Entry 7XOD (electron microscopy, 3.27 A resolution); this record covers chains B and R of the 12 polymer chains in the assembly.

== Chain B ==
Molecule: Spike glycoprotein
Organism: Severe acute respiratory syndrome coronavirus 2
UniProtKB: P0DTC2 (SPIKE_SARS2); aligned to UniProt positions 1-1270 over residues 4-1273 (the alignment contains insertions or deletions, so no single offset holds)
Amino-acid sequence (1270 residues; numbered 4 to 1273; the number before each row is that of its first residue):
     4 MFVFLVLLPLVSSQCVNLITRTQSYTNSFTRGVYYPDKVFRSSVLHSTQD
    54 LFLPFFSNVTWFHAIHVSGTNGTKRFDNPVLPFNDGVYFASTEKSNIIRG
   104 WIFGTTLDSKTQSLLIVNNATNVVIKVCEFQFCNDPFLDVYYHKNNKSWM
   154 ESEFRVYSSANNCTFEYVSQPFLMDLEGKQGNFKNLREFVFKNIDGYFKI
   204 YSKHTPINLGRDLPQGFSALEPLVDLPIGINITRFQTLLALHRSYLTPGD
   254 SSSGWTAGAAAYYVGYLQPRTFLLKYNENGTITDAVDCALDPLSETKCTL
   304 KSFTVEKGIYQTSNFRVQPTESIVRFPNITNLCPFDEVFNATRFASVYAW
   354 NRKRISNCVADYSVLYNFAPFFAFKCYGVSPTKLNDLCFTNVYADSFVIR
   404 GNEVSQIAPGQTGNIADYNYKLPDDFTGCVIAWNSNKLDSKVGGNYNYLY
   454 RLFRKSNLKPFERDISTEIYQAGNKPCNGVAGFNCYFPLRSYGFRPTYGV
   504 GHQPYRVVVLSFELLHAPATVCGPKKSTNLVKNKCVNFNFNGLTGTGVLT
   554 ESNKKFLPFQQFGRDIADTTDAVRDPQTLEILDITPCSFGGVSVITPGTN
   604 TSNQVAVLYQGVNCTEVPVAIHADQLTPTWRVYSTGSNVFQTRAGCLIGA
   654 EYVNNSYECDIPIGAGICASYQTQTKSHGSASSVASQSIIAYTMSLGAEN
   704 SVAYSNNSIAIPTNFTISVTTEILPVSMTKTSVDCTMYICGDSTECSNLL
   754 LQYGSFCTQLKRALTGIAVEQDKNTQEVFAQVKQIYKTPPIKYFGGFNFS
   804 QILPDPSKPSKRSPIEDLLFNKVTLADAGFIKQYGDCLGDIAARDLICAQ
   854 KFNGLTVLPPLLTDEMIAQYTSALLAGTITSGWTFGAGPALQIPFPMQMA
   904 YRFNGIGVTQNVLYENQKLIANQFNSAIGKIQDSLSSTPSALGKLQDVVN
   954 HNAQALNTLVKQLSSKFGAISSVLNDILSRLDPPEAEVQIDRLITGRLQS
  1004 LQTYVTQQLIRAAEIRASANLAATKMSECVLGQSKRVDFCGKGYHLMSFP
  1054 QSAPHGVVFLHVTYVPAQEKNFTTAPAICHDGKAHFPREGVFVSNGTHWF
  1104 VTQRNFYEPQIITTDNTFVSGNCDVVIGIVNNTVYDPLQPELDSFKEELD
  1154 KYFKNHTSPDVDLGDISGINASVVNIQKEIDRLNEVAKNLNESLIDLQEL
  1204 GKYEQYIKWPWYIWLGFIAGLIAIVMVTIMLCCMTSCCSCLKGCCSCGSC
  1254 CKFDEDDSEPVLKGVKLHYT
Not modelled in the structure: 4-26, 71-80, 143-156, 177-186, 211-214, 621-639, 677-689, 829-853, 1147-1273
Cystine bridges: C131-C166, C291-C301, C336-C361, C379-C432, C391-C525, C480-C488, C538-C590, C617-C649, C662-C671, C738-C760, C743-C749, C1032-C1043, C1082-C1126
Glycans and other covalent adducts: N-acetylglucosamine (NAG) linked to N165, N234, N282, N331, N603, N616, N657, N709, N717, N801, N1074, N1098, N1134
Sequence notes: variant I22 (Thr19 in P0DTC2), S27 (Ala in P0DTC2), D142 (Gly in P0DTC2), G213 (Val in P0DTC2), D339 (Gly in P0DTC2), F371 (Ser in P0DTC2), P373 (Ser in P0DTC2), F375 (Ser in P0DTC2), A376 (Thr in P0DTC2), N405 (Asp in P0DTC2), S408 (Arg in P0DTC2), N417 (Lys in P0DTC2), K440 (Asn in P0DTC2), N477 (Ser in P0DTC2), K478 (Thr in P0DTC2), A484 (Glu in P0DTC2), R493 (Gln in P0DTC2), R498 (Gln in P0DTC2), Y501 (Asn in P0DTC2), H505 (Tyr in P0DTC2), G614 (Asp in P0DTC2), Y655 (His in P0DTC2), K679 (Asn in P0DTC2), H681 (Pro in P0DTC2), K764 (Asn in P0DTC2), Y796 (Asp in P0DTC2), H954 (Gln in P0DTC2), K969 (Asn in P0DTC2); engineered mutation G682 (Arg in P0DTC2), S683 (Arg in P0DTC2), S685 (Arg in P0DTC2), P817 (Phe in P0DTC2), P892 (Ala in P0DTC2), P899 (Ala in P0DTC2), P942 (Ala in P0DTC2), P986 (Lys in P0DTC2), P987 (Val in P0DTC2)
Curated features (UniProtKB/Swiss-Prot):
  - lipidation (S-palmitoyl cysteine): C1243, C1250, C1253
  - glycosylation (N-linked (GlcNAc...) asparagine): N20 (complex), N125 (hybrid), N334 (complex), N606 (hybrid)

== Chain R ==
Molecule: Heavy chain of JMB2002 Fab
Organism: Homo sapiens
Notes: antibody fragment or engineered binder
Amino-acid sequence (229 residues; row label = number of the first residue in the row):
     1 QVQLVQSGAEVKKPGSSVKVSCKASGGTFSSYAISWVRQAPGQGLEWMGR
    51 IIPIFGTANYAQKFQGRVTITADESTSTAYMELSSLRSEDTAVYYCASLA
   101 SYSSGWEDVFDIWGQGTMVTVSSASTKGPSVFPLAPSSKSTSGGTAALGC
   151 LVKDYFPEPVTVSWNSGALTSGVHTFPAVLQSSGLYSLSSVVTVPSSSLG
   201 TQTYICNVNHKPSNTKVDKKVEPKSCDKT
Not modelled in the structure: 157, 226-229
Cystine bridges: C22-C96, C150-C206

== Interface between chain B and chain R ==
Pairs across the interface (15; chain B residue first):
  R346(B) - W106(R)
  A348(B) - E107(R)
  Y351(B) - S103(R)
  A352(B) - S103(R)
  N448(B) - N59(R)
  Y449(B) - T57(R)
  Y449(B) - N59(R)
  N450(B) - L99(R)  hydrogen bond (side chain-backbone)
  N450(B) - Y102(R)
  N450(B) - D108(R)
  Y451(B) - E107(R)
  L452(B) - Y102(R)  hydrophobic
  F490(B) - S30(R)
  F490(B) - I54(R)  hydrophobic
  L492(B) - Y102(R)  hydrophobic
Other interface residues (no listed pair), chain B (16 interface residues in all): G447, I472, A484, R493, S494
Other interface residues (no listed pair), chain R (16 interface residues in all): S31, A33, F55, A58, E74, G105

== In short ==
Chain B and chain R each contribute 16 residues to their interface, with 1 hydrogen bond. Its one
hydrogen-bonded contact is N450(B)-L99(R).
Chain B is Spike glycoprotein (Severe acute respiratory syndrome coronavirus 2) and chain R is Heavy chain of
JMB2002 Fab (Homo sapiens); the structure, SARS-CoV-2 Omicron BA.2 Variant Spike Trimer with three JMB2002 Fab
Bound, was determined by electron microscopy, deposited together with 7XO4, 7XO5, 7XO6, 7XO7, 7XO8, 7XO9 and 3
further entries.
